1EUH - chains A and D of the 4 polymer chains in the assembly; structure by X-ray diffraction, 1.82 A resolution.

# Chain A (and D)
Protein: NADP dependent non phosphorylating glyceraldehyde-3-phosphate dehydrogenase
From: Streptococcus mutans
Notes: EC 1.2.1.9; chain D of this document is another copy of the same molecule, construct and numbering; everything in this record applies to it too
Reference sequence: Q59931 (GAPN_STRMU); residue numbers follow UniProt; this construct covers 1-475
Amino-acid sequence (475 residues; numbered 1 to 475; the number before each row is that of its first residue):
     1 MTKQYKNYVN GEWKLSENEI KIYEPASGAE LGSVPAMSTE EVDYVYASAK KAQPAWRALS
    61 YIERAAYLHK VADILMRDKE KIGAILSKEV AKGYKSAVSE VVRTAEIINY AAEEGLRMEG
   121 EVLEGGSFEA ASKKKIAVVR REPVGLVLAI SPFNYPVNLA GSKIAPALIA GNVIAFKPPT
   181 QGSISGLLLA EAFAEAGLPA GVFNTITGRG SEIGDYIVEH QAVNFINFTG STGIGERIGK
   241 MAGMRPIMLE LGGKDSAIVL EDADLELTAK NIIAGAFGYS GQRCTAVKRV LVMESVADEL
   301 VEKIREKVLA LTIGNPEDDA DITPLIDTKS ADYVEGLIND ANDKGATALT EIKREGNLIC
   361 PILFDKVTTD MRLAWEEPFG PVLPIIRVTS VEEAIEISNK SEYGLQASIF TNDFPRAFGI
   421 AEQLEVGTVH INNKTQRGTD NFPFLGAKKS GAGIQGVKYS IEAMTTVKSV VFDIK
Disordered / not traced: 1
Swiss-Prot annotation at these positions:
  - active site: Glu-250, Cys-284
  - binding site (substrate): Arg-103, Asn-154, Tyr-155, Arg-283 to Thr-285, Arg-437
  - binding site (NADP(+)): Ser-151, Lys-177, Thr-180, Asp-215, Glu-377

# How chain A and chain D interact
Pairs across the interface - 47 pairs, chain A then chain D:
  Ala-58(A) / Lys-133(D)  hydrogen bond (backbone-side chain)
  Ser-60(A) / Gly-126(D)
  Ser-60(A) / Ala-130(D)
  Ser-60(A) / Lys-133(D)
  Tyr-61(A) / Gly-126(D)  hydrogen bond (backbone-backbone)
  Ile-62(A) / Gly-126(D)  hydrogen bond (backbone-backbone)
  Ile-62(A) / Phe-128(D)
  Ile-62(A) / Ala-130(D)
  Glu-63(A) / Ala-130(D)
  Leu-116(A) / Ser-127(D)  hydrogen bond (backbone-side chain)
  Glu-119(A) / Glu-121(D)
  Glu-119(A) / Val-122(D)
  Gly-120(A) / Glu-121(D)
  Gly-120(A) / Val-122(D)  hydrogen bond (backbone-backbone)
  Glu-121(A) / Glu-119(D)
  Glu-121(A) / Gly-120(D)
  Glu-121(A) / Glu-121(D)
  Glu-121(A) / Val-122(D)
  Val-122(A) / Glu-119(D)
  Val-122(A) / Gly-120(D)  hydrogen bond (backbone-backbone)
  Val-122(A) / Glu-121(D)
  Val-122(A) / Val-122(D)  hydrophobic
  Val-122(A) / Val-138(D)  hydrophobic
  Val-122(A) / Arg-140(D)
  Leu-123(A) / Glu-119(D)
  Glu-124(A) / Arg-140(D)  salt bridge
  Gly-126(A) / Ser-60(D)
  Gly-126(A) / Tyr-61(D)  hydrogen bond (backbone-backbone)
  Gly-126(A) / Ile-62(D)  hydrogen bond (backbone-backbone)
  Ser-127(A) / Leu-116(D)  hydrogen bond (side chain-backbone)
  Phe-128(A) / Ile-62(D)
  Ala-130(A) / Ser-60(D)
  Ala-130(A) / Ile-62(D)
  Ala-130(A) / Glu-63(D)
  Lys-133(A) / Ala-58(D)  hydrogen bond (side chain-backbone)
  Lys-133(A) / Ser-60(D)
  Ile-136(A) / Arg-140(D)
  Val-138(A) / Val-122(D)  hydrophobic
  Arg-140(A) / Val-122(D)
  Arg-140(A) / Glu-124(D)  salt bridge
  Arg-140(A) / Ile-136(D)
  Arg-140(A) / Ile-474(D)
  Asn-412(A) / Asn-412(D)
  Phe-414(A) / Phe-414(D)  hydrophobic
  Phe-414(A) / Pro-415(D)  hydrophobic
  Pro-415(A) / Phe-414(D)  hydrophobic
  Ile-474(A) / Arg-140(D)
Interface residues without a listed pair, chain A (27 interface residues in all): Leu-59, Glu-129, Val-139
Interface residues without a listed pair, chain D (26 interface residues in all): Leu-59, Glu-129, Val-139

# In short
27 residues of chain A face 26 of chain D across their interface, with 10 hydrogen bonds and 2 salt bridges.
Polar contacts include Glu-124(A)/Arg-140(D), Ala-58(A)/Lys-133(D) and Leu-116(A)/Ser-127(D). UniProt lists
active-site residues Glu-250(A) and Cys-284(A), 7 substrate-binding residues and 5 NADP+-binding residues on
chain A.
Both chains are NADP dependent non phosphorylating glyceraldehyde-3-phosphate dehydrogenase (Streptococcus
mutans). Entry 1EUH (Apo form of a NADP dependent aldehyde dehydrogenase from streptococcus mutans) was
determined by X-ray diffraction together with 2EUH from the same study.
